Entry 8ATT (electron microscopy, 3.44 A resolution); this record covers chains B and N of the 5 polymer chains in the assembly.

# Chain B
Name: Mitochondrial transcription factor 1
Organism: Saccharomyces cerevisiae S288C
Notes: EC 2.1.1.-
Reference sequence: P14908 (MTF1_YEAST); residues 2-341 here = UniProt positions 2-341
Amino-acid sequence (354 residues; numbered -12 to 341; the number before each row is that of its first residue; numbers below 1 keep their minus sign (Met-12 is residue -12)):
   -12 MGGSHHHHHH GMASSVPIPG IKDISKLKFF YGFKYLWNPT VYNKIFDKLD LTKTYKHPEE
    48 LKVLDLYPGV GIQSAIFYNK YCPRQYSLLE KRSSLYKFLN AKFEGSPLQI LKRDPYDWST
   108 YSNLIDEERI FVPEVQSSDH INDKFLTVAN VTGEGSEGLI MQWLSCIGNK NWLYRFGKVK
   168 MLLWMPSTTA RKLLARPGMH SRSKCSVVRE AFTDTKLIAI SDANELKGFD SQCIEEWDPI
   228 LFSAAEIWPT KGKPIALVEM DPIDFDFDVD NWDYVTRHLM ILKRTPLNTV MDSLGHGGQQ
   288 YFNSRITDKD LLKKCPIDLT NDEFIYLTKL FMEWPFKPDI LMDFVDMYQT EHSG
Unresolved in the structure: -12 to 1
Sequence notes: initiating methionine (-12); expression tag (-11 to 1)
Ligand contacts: GTP (guanosine-5'-triphosphate): Thr337, Glu338, His339, Ser340, Gly341
Swiss-Prot annotation at these positions:
  - binding site (S-adenosyl-L-methionine): Leu23, Glu77, Asp101, Asn137
Reported in the primary citation:
  - mutagenesis - F16A/Y18A, D101A (approximately 30%), Y103A (about 100-fold): decreased catalytic activity

# Chain N
Molecule: Non-template DNA
Sequence (33 nucleotides; each row starts with the number of its first residue):
   101 CGAATAAGTA TTGATATAAG TAATAGATAA TGC
Unresolved in the structure: 101-105, 133

# Chain B / chain N interface
Contacting residue pairs (17):
  Asp101(B) - DA122(N)  base contact
  Tyr103(B) - DG120(N)  hydrogen bond to the base
  Tyr103(B) - DA122(N)  stacking on the base
  Asp104(B) - DG120(N)  base contact
  Trp105(B) - DG120(N)  hydrogen bond to the base
  Gly145(B) - DA119(N)  base contact
  Met148(B) - DA119(N)  base contact
  Gln149(B) - DA119(N)  phosphate contact
  Gln149(B) - DG120(N)  hydrogen bond to the base
  Thr175(B) - DA116(N)  phosphate contact
  Lys179(B) - DA116(N)  phosphate contact
  Lys179(B) - DT117(N)  salt bridge to the phosphate
  Ser190(B) - DT117(N)  hydrogen bond to the phosphate
  Lys191(B) - DA118(N)  phosphate contact
  Cys192(B) - DT117(N)  phosphate contact
  Arg264(B) - DA118(N)  sugar contact
  Tyr335(B) - DT121(N)  base contact
Also at the interface, not in a pair above, chain B (18 interface residues in all): Tyr54, Glu144, Leu146, Asp260

# In short
Chain B and chain N form an interface of 18 and 7 residues respectively, with 4 hydrogen bonds, 1 salt bridge
and 1 aromatic stacking contact. Polar pairs include Tyr103(B)-DG120(N), Trp105(B)-DG120(N) and
Gln149(B)-DG120(N). Bound to chain B: GTP. From the paper: F16A/Y18A, D101A and Y103A of chain B reduce
catalytic activity.
Here chain B is Mitochondrial transcription factor 1 (Saccharomyces cerevisiae S288C) and chain N is
Non-template DNA. Entry 8ATT (Cryo-EM structure of yeast mitochondrial RNA polymerase transcription initiation
complex with 4-mer RNA, pppGpGpUpA (IC4)) was determined by electron microscopy (same publication as 8AP1,
8ATV, 8ATW, 8C5S, 8C5U and 8Q63).
